PDB entry 2RID | X-ray diffraction, 1.80 A resolution | chains A and C of the 3 polymer chains in the assembly

Chain A (and C):
Protein: Pulmonary surfactant-associated protein D
From: Homo sapiens
Notes: fragment: neck and carbohydrate recognition domain; chain C of this document is another copy of the same molecule, construct and numbering; everything in this record applies to it too
Reference sequence: P35247 (SFTPD_HUMAN); residues 203-355 here correspond to UniProt positions 223-375 (UniProt number = residue number + 20)
Amino-acid sequence (160 residues; numbered 196 to 355; the number before each row is that of its first residue):
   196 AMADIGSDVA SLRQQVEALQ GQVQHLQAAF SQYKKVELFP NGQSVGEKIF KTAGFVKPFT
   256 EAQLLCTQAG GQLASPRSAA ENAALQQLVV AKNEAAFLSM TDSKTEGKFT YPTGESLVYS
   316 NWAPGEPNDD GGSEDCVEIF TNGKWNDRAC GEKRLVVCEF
Unresolved in the structure: 196-208 (chain C: 196-206)
Disulfide bonds: Cys-261/Cys-353, Cys-331/Cys-345
Differences from the reference sequence: expression tag (196-202)
Metal / ion sites: Ca2+ site 1: Asp-297, Glu-301, Asp-324, Glu-329, Asp-330; Ca2+ site 2: Glu-301, Asp-330; Ca2+ site 3: Glu-321, Asn-323, Glu-329, Asn-341, Asp-342 (together with 291)
Residues lining bound ligands: 291 (prop-2-en-1-yl 7-O-carbamoyl-L-glycero-alpha-D-manno-heptopyranoside): Glu-321, Asn-323, Glu-329, Phe-335, Asn-341, Asp-342, Arg-343

How chain A and chain C interact:
Pairs across the interface (34):
  Val-211(A) / Leu-207(C)  hydrophobic
  Val-211(A) / Val-211(C)  hydrophobic
  Leu-214(A) / Leu-214(C)  hydrophobic
  Gln-215(A) / Leu-214(C)
  Gln-215(A) / Gln-217(C)
  Val-218(A) / Leu-214(C)  hydrophobic
  Val-218(A) / Gln-217(C)
  Val-218(A) / Leu-221(C)  hydrophobic
  Gln-219(A) / Gln-217(C)
  Leu-221(A) / Leu-221(C)  hydrophobic
  Gln-222(A) / Gln-217(C)  hydrogen bond
  Gln-222(A) / Leu-221(C)
  Phe-225(A) / Ala-224(C)  hydrophobic
  Phe-225(A) / Tyr-228(C)  hydrophobic
  Tyr-228(A) / Tyr-228(C)
  Glu-232(A) / Tyr-228(C)
  Glu-232(A) / Val-231(C)
  Glu-232(A) / Glu-232(C)
  Glu-242(A) / Gln-227(C)  hydrogen bond (backbone-side chain)
  Ile-244(A) / Gln-227(C)
  Lys-246(A) / Val-231(C)  hydrogen bond (side chain-backbone)
  Lys-246(A) / Glu-232(C)
  Lys-246(A) / Phe-234(C)  hydrogen bond (side chain-backbone)
  Ala-248(A) / Phe-234(C)  hydrophobic
  Ala-248(A) / Pro-235(C)  hydrophobic
  Phe-250(A) / Lys-287(C)
  Ala-264(A) / Lys-230(C)
  Ala-264(A) / Phe-234(C)  hydrophobic
  Gly-265(A) / Lys-230(C)  hydrogen bond (backbone-side chain)
  Cys-353(A) / Phe-234(C)  hydrophobic
  Phe-355(A) / Gln-227(C)  hydrogen bond (backbone-side chain)
  Phe-355(A) / Lys-230(C)
  Phe-355(A) / Val-231(C)  hydrophobic
  Phe-355(A) / Phe-234(C)  hydrophobic
Interface residues without a listed pair, chain A (23 interface residues in all): Lys-243, Thr-247, Leu-260, Val-351
Interface residues without a listed pair, chain C (17 interface residues in all): Gln-210, Val-218, Phe-225

Overview:
The interface between chain A and chain C involves 23 residues on one side and 17 on the other, with 6
hydrogen bonds. Polar contacts include Gln-222(A)/Gln-217(C), Glu-242(A)/Gln-227(C) and Lys-246(A)/Val-231(C).
Chain A binds compound 291. Asp-297(A), Glu-301(A), Asp-324(A), Glu-329(A) and Asp-330(A) coordinate Ca2+ site
1.
Both chains are Pulmonary surfactant-associated protein D (Homo sapiens). Entry 2RID (Crystal structure of the
trimeric neck and carbohydrate recognition domain of human surfactant protein D in ...) was determined by
X-ray diffraction, deposited together with 2RIA, 2RIB, 2RIC and 2RIE.
